Entry 4RIR (X-ray diffraction, 2.50 A resolution); this record covers chains H and L.

[Chain H]
Protein: CH58-UA Fab heavy chain
Organism: Homo sapiens
Notes: antibody fragment or engineered binder
Sequence (231 residues; row label = number of the first residue in the row; a row labelled like 82A-82C holds insertion residues (82A, then the next letters in order)):
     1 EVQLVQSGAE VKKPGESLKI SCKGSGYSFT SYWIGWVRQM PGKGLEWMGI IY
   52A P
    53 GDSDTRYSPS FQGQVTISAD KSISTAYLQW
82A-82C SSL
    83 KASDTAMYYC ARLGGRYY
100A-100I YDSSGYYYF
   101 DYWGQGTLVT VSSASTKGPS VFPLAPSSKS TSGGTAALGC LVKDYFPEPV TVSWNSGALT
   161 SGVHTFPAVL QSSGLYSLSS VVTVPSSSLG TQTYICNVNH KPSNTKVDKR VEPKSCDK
Not modelled in the structure: 127-133, 214-218
Disulfides: Cys-22/Cys-92, Cys-140/Cys-196
From the paper describing this entry:
  - conformationally variable residues (side-chain flip): Tyr-100G

[Chain L]
Protein: CH58-UA Fab light chain
Organism: Homo sapiens
Notes: antibody fragment or engineered binder
Sequence (216 residues; each row starts with the number of its first residue; note: 1 number in that range is skipped by the numbering (no residue carries it; nothing is unmodelled there); a row labelled like 27A-27B holds insertion residues (27A, then the next letters in order)):
     1 NFMLTQPHS
    11 VSESPGKTVT ISCTRSS
27A-27B GS
    28 IASNYVQWYQ QRPGSSPTTV IYEDNQRPSG VPDRFSGSI
66A-66B DS
    67 SSNSASLTIS GLKTEDEADY YCQSYDSSSW VFGGGTKLTV
  106A L
   107 GQPKAAPSVT LFPPSSEELQ ANKATLVCLI SDFYPGAVTV AWKADSSPVK AGVETTTPSK
   167 QSNNKYAASS YLSLTPEQWK SHRSYSCQVT HEGSTVEKTV APTECS
Not modelled in the structure: 211-212
Disulfides: Cys-23/Cys-88, Cys-134/Cys-193
From the paper describing this entry:
  - contacts within the chain: Arg-25/Asn-31
  - conformationally variable residues (loop rearrangement): Tyr-91

[How chain H and chain L interact]
Pairs across the interface (65; chain H residue first):
  Gln-39(H) with Gln-38(L), hydrogen bond; Tyr-87(L), hydrogen bond
  Lys-43(H) with Tyr-87(L), hydrogen bond (backbone-side chain)
  Gly-44(H) with Tyr-87(L); Gly-100(L)
  Leu-45(H) with Tyr-87(L); Phe-98(L)
  Trp-47(H) with Ser-95(L); Trp-96(L)
  Arg-58(H) with Tyr-91(L), hydrogen bond; Ser-94(L), hydrogen bond (side chain-backbone); Trp-96(L)
  Tyr-91(H) with Gln-38(L), hydrogen bond; Ser-42(L); Ser-43(L)
  Leu-95(H) with Trp-96(L), hydrophobic
  Arg-98(H) with Tyr-49(L)
  Tyr-99(H) with Tyr-32(L); Gln-34(L), hydrogen bond; Glu-50(L)
  Tyr-100A(H) with Tyr-32(L); Glu-50(L)
  Tyr-100G(H) with Trp-96(L), hydrogen bond (backbone-side chain)
  Tyr-100H(H) with Gln-34(L); Tyr-36(L); Thr-46(L); Tyr-49(L); Gln-89(L)
  Phe-100I(H) with Tyr-36(L), hydrogen bond (backbone-side chain); Thr-46(L); Trp-96(L)
  Trp-103(H) with Tyr-36(L); Pro-44(L)
  Gly-104(H) with Ser-43(L), hydrogen bond (backbone-side chain)
  Val-121(H) with Glu-123(L)
  Phe-122(H) with Ser-121(L); Glu-124(L)
  Pro-123(H) with Ser-121(L); Glu-123(L)
  Leu-124(H) with Phe-118(L), hydrophobic
  Ala-125(H) with Phe-118(L)
  Ala-137(H) with Phe-118(L)
  Leu-141(H) with Tyr-177(L), hydrophobic
  Lys-143(H) with Glu-124(L), salt bridge; Lys-129(L); Thr-131(L)
  His-164(H) with Gln-167(L), hydrogen bond; Ala-173(L)
  Phe-166(H) with Leu-135(L), hydrophobic; Ile-136(L); Ala-174(L)
  Pro-167(H) with Ser-165(L); Ser-175(L)
  Val-169(H) with Glu-160(L); Thr-162(L); Tyr-177(L), hydrophobic
  Gln-171(H) with Glu-160(L)
  Ser-172(H) with Glu-160(L), hydrogen bond (backbone-side chain)
  Leu-178(H) with Tyr-177(L)
  Ser-179(H) with Val-133(L); Leu-135(L); Tyr-177(L), hydrogen bond
  Val-181(H) with Phe-118(L), hydrophobic; Leu-135(L), hydrophobic
  Lys-209(H) with Glu-123(L), salt bridge
Other interface residues (no listed pair), chain H (44 interface residues in all): Gly-42, Ile-50, Pro-61, Tyr-100, Asp-101, Gln-105, Leu-138, Ala-168, Leu-170, Ser-177
Other interface residues (no listed pair), chain L (39 interface residues in all): Gly-41, Ser-137, Thr-161, Thr-163

[Summary]
Chain H and chain L form an interface of 44 and 39 residues respectively, with 13 hydrogen bonds and 2 salt
bridges. Polar contacts include Lys-143(H)/Glu-124(L), Lys-209(H)/Glu-123(L) and Gln-39(H)/Gln-38(L). The
paper reports conformational variability at Tyr-100G(H) and Tyr-91(L); contacts within the chain involving
Asn-31(L) and Arg-25(L).
Here chain H is CH58-UA Fab heavy chain and chain L is CH58-UA Fab light chain, both from Homo sapiens. Entry
4RIR (Structural Analysis of the Unmutated Ancestor of the HIV-1 Envelope V2 Region Antibody CH58 Isolated
From ...) was determined by X-ray diffraction together with 4RIS from the same study.
